3C6A - chain A; structure by X-ray diffraction, 1.16 A resolution.

# Chain A
Protein: Terminase large subunit
Source organism: Enterobacteria phage RB49
Notes: fragment: nuclease domain
UniProt: Q9T1C3 (Q9T1C3_9CAUD); residue numbers follow UniProt; this construct covers 359-564
Chain sequence (232 residues; row label = number of the first residue in the row):
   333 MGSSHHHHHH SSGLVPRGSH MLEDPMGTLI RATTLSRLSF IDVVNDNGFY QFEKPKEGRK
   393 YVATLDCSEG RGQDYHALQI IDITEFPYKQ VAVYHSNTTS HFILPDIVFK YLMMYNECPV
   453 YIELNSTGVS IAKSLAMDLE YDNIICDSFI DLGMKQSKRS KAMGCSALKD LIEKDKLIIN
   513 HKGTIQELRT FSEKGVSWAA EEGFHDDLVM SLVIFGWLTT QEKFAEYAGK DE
Not modelled in the structure: 333-358, 528-535
Differences from the reference sequence: expression tag (333-358)
Ligand contacts: Mg2+ (MG): Asp398, Cys399, Ser400, Asp406, Tyr407, Asp539
From the paper describing this entry:
  - catalytic residues: Asp398, Asp539
  - catalytic residues: Glu455 (by similarity / conservation)
  - Mg2+ coordination: Asp398, Asp539
  - conformationally variable residues (order/disorder transition): Gly527 to Gly535

# Summary
Bound to chain A: Mg2+. From the paper: catalytic residues Asp398, Asp539 and Glu455; Mg2+ coordination by
Asp398 and Asp539.
Chain A is Terminase large subunit (Enterobacteria phage RB49); the structure, Crystal Structure of the RB49
gp17 nuclease domain, was determined by X-ray diffraction (same publication as 3C6H, 3CPE and 3EZK).
